1J12 - chain A; structure by X-ray diffraction, 2.10 A resolution.

# Chain A
Protein: Beta-amylase
From: Bacillus cereus
Notes: EC 3.2.1.2
UniProtKB: P36924 (AMYB_BACCE); residues 1-516 here correspond to UniProt positions 31-546 (UniProt number = residue number + 30)
Amino-acid sequence (516 residues; row label = number of the first residue in the row):
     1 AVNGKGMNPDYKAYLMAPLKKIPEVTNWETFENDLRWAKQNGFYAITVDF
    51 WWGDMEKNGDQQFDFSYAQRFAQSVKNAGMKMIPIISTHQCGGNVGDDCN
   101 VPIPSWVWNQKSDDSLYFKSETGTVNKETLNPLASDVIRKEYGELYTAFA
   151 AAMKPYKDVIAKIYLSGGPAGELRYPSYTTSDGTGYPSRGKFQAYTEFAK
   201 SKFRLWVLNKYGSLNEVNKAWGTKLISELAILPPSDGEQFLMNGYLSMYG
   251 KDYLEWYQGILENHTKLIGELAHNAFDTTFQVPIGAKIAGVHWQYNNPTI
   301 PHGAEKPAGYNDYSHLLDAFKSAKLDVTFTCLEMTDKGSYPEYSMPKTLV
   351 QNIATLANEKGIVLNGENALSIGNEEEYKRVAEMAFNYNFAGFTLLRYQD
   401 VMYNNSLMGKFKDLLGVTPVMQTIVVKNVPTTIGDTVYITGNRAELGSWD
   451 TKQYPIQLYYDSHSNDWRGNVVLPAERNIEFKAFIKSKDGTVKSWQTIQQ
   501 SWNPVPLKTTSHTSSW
Swiss-Prot annotation at these positions:
  - active site: Glu-172 (Proton donor), Glu-367 (Proton acceptor)
  - binding site (substrate): Asp-49, His-89, Asp-97, Lys-287, His-292, Thr-330, Asn-368, Ala-369, Arg-397
  - binding site (Ca(2+)): Glu-56, Asp-60, Gln-61, Glu-141, Glu-144
Disulfide bonds: Cys-91/Cys-99

# Summary
Curated annotation (UniProt) lists active-site residues Glu-172 and Glu-367, 9 substrate-binding residues and
5 Ca2+-binding residues.
Chain A is Beta-amylase (Bacillus cereus); the structure, Beta-Amylase from Bacillus cereus var. mycoides in
Complex with alpha-EBG, was determined by X-ray diffraction (same publication as 1J0Y, 1J0Z, 1J10 and 1J11).
